8IT1 - chains J and K of the 16 polymer chains in the assembly; structure by electron microscopy, 3.41 A resolution.

[Chain J]
Molecule: TIR domain-containing protein
Source organism: Thermoflavifilum thermophilum
UniProtKB: A0A1I7NFG5 (A0A1I7NFG5_9BACT); residues 1-450 here = UniProt positions 1-450
Chain sequence (450 residues; numbered 1 to 450; the number before each row is that of its first residue):
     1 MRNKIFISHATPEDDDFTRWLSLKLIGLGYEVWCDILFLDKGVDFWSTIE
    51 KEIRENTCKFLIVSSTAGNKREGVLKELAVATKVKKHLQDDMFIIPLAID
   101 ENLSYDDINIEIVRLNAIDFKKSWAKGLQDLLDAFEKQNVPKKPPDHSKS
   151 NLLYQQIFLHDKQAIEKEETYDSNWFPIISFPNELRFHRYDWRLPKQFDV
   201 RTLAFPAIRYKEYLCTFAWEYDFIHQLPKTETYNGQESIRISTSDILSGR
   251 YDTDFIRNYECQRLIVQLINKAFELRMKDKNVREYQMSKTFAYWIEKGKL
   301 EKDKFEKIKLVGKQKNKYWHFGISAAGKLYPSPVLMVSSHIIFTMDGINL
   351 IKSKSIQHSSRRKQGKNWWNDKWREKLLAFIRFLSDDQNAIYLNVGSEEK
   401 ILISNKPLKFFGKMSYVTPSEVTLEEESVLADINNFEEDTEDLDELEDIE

[Chain K]
Molecule: 45-nt DNA strand
Sequence (45 nucleotides; numbered 1 to 45; the number before each row is that of its first residue):
     1 AAACGACGGCCAGTGCCAAGCAAACTATACAACCTACTACCTCAT
Unresolved in the structure: 1-21

[How chain J and chain K interact]
Pairs across the interface (32; chain J residue first):
  Arg263(J) - DT35(K)  hydrogen bond to the base
  Asn270(J) - DA36(K)  phosphate contact
  Lys271(J) - DT35(K)  hydrogen bond to the phosphate
  Lys271(J) - DA36(K)  salt bridge to the phosphate
  Lys289(J) - DC37(K)  base contact
  Lys289(J) - DT38(K)  base contact
  Lys328(J) - DC37(K)  salt bridge to the phosphate
  Ser355(J) - DC43(K)  hydrogen bond to the phosphate
  Ser355(J) - DA44(K)  phosphate contact
  His358(J) - DC43(K)  hydrogen bond to the base
  Ser359(J) - DA44(K)  sugar contact
  Arg362(J) - DC43(K)  base contact
  Arg362(J) - DT45(K)  sugar contact
  Lys363(J) - DA44(K)  phosphate contact
  Lys363(J) - DT45(K)  salt bridge to the phosphate
  Lys366(J) - DT45(K)  phosphate contact
  Ala431(J) - DT45(K)  sugar contact
  Asp432(J) - DT45(K)  phosphate contact
  Asn434(J) - DT45(K)  hydrogen bond to the base
  Asn435(J) - DA44(K)  sugar contact
  Asn435(J) - DT45(K)  hydrogen bond to the phosphate
  Glu438(J) - DT45(K)  base contact
  Asp439(J) - DA44(K)  base contact
  Thr440(J) - DT42(K)  sugar contact
  Thr440(J) - DC43(K)  phosphate contact
  Thr440(J) - DA44(K)  base contact
  Glu441(J) - DT42(K)  sugar contact
  Glu441(J) - DC43(K)  phosphate contact
  Glu441(J) - DA44(K)  phosphate contact
  Asp442(J) - DA44(K)  phosphate contact
  Asp442(J) - DT45(K)  phosphate contact
  Glu445(J) - DA44(K)  phosphate contact
Interface residues without a listed pair, chain J (23 interface residues in all): Arg201, Gln267

[Overview]
The interface between chain J and chain K involves 23 residues on one side and 8 on the other, with 6 hydrogen
bonds and 3 salt bridges. Polar pairs include Arg263(J)-DT35(K), His358(J)-DC43(K) and Asn434(J)-DT45(K).
Chain J is TIR domain-containing protein (Thermoflavifilum thermophilum) and chain K is a 45-nt DNA strand;
the structure, Cryo-EM structure of Crt-SPARTA-gRNA-tDNA tetramer (NADase active form), was determined by
electron microscopy, deposited together with 8ISY, 8ISZ, 8IT0 and 8K9G.
